5T74 - chain A; structure by X-ray diffraction, 1.20 A resolution.

Chain A:
Molecule: Carbonic anhydrase 2
Organism: Homo sapiens
Notes: EC 4.2.1.1
Reference sequence: P00918 (CAH2_HUMAN); residues 1-260 here = UniProt positions 1-260
Chain sequence (260 residues; numbered 1 to 260; the number before each row is that of its first residue):
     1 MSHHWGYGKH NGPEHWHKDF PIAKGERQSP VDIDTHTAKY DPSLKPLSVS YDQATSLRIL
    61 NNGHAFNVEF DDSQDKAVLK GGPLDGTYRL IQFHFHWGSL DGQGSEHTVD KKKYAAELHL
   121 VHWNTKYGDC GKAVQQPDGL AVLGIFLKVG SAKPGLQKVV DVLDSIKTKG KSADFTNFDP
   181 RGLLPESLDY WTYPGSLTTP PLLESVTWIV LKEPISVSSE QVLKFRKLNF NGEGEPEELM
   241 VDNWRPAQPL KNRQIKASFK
Unresolved in the structure: 1-3
Differences from the reference sequence: engineered mutation Cys130 (Phe in P00918), Ser205 (Cys in P00918)
Curated features (UniProtKB/Swiss-Prot):
  - active site: His64 (Proton donor/acceptor)
  - binding site (Zn(2+)): His94, His96, His119
  - binding site (substrate): Thr198, Thr199
  - site: Tyr7 (Fine-tunes the proton-transfer properties of H-64), Asn62 (Fine-tunes the proton-transfer properties of H-64), Asn67 (Fine-tunes the proton-transfer properties of H-64), Gln92 (Involved in the binding of some activators, including histamine and L-histidine)
  - modified residue: Ser2 (N-acetylserine), Ser165 (Phosphoserine), Ser172 (Phosphoserine)
  - natural variant: Lys18 (K18E: In Jogjakarta), Gln92 (Q92P: In OPTB3), His94 (H94Y: In OPTB3 loss of activity), His107 (H107Y: In OPTB3), Gly144 (G144R: In OPTB3), Pro236 (P236H: In Melbourne)
  - mutagenesis: Trp5 (W5A: Impaired activity, not rescued by 4-methylimidazole (4-MI); when associated with W-64), Tyr7 (Y7F: Enhanced activity; Y7H: Reduced proton transfer rate), Asn62 (N62A: Reduced activity; N62D: Strongly reduced activity; N62H: Reduced proton transfer; when associated with A-64; N62L: Reduced activity; N62T: Reduced activity; N62V: Reduced activity), His64 (H64A: Reduced CO(2) hydrase activity, rescued by 4-methylimidazole (4-MI). Reduced proton transfer; when associated with H-62. Enhanced proton transfer; when associated with H-67 ...), Ala65 (A65F: Reduced activity; A65S: 2-fold decrease in enzyme efficiency, as determined by kcat/KM ratio, and efficiently inhibited by chlorzolamide; when associated with Q-67), Asn67 (N67H: Enhanced proton transfer; when associated with A-64; N67L: Reduced activity ...), His94 (H94C/D/E/N/Q: Strongly reduced CO(2) hydrase and p-nitrophenyl acetate esterase activities, impaired stability of zinc binding), Glu106 (E106A/Q: Strongly reduced CO(2) hydrase activity; E106D: Normal CO(2) hydrase activity), Glu117 (E117Q: Strongly reduced activity and sulfonamide affinity), His119 (H119D/N/Q: Reduced activity; H119E: Strongly reduced activity), Val121 (V121A/G/I/L/S: Reduced CO(2) hydrase and p-nitrophenyl acetate esterase activities; V121K/R: Strongly reduced CO(2) hydrase and p-nitrophenyl acetate esterase activities), Val142 (V142F/Y: Strongly impaired activity; V142G: Weakly impaired activity; V142H: Impaired activity), 4 further mutagenesis entries in UniProt
Ion coordination: Zn2+: His94, His96, His119 (together with 75Y); 4-(hydroxymercury)benzoic acid Hg: Cys130 (together with 75Y)
Ligand contacts:
  - 75Y (2-[2,5-bis(oxidanylidene)pyrrol-1-yl]-N-(4-sulfamoylphenyl)ethanamide): Asn67, Ile91, Gln92, His94, His96, Glu106, His119, Val121, Cys130, Val142, Ser196, Leu197, Thr198, Thr199, Trp208
  - 4-(hydroxymercury)benzoic acid (HGB): Cys130, Gly131, Val134, Leu140, Leu197, Pro201

In short:
Ligands of chain A: 4-(hydroxymercury)benzoic acid and compound 75Y. His94, His96 and His119 coordinate Zn2+.
From UniProt: active-site residue His64, 3 Zn2+-binding residues, substrate-binding residues Thr198 and Thr199
and 16 mutagenesis sites.
Chain A is Carbonic anhydrase 2 (Homo sapiens); the structure, Human carboanhydrase F131C_C206S double mutant
in complex with 14, was determined by X-ray diffraction (same publication as 5T71, 5T72 and 5T75).
